PDB entry 6B48 | electron microscopy, 3.60 A resolution | chains B and M of the 11 polymer chains in the assembly

Chain B:
Molecule: CRISPR-associated protein Csy2
From: Pseudomonas aeruginosa (strain UCBPP-PA14)
Reference sequence: Q02MM0 (CSY2_PSEAB); residue numbers follow UniProt; this construct covers 1-327
Sequence (329 residues; each row starts with the number of its first residue; numbers below 1 keep their minus sign (Met-1 is residue -1)):
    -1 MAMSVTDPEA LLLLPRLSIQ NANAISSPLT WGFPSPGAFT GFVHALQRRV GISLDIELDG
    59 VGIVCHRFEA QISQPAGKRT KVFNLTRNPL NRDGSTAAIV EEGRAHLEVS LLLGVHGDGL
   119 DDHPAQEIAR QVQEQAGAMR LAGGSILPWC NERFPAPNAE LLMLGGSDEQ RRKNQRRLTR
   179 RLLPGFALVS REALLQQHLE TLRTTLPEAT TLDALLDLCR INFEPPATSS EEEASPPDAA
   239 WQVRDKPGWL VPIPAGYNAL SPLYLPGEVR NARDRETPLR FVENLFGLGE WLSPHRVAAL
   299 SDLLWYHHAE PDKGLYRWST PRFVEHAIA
Disordered / not traced: -1 to 2, 224-238, 323-327
Construct notes: initiating methionine (-1); expression tag (0)

Chain M:
Molecule: Pseudomonas aeruginosa strain SMC4485 CRISPR repeat sequence
From: Pseudomonas aeruginosa
Sequence (60 nucleotides; row label = number of the first residue in the row):
     1 CUAAGAAAUU CACGGCGGGC UUGAUGUCCG CGUCUACCUG GUUCACUGCC GUGUAGGCAG

How chain B and chain M interact:
Pairs across the interface (27):
  Asn21(B) - A3(M)  phosphate contact
  Asn21(B) - A4(M)  hydrogen bond to the phosphate
  Pro26(B) - A3(M)  base contact
  Ala36(B) - U2(M)  base contact
  Ala36(B) - A3(M)  phosphate contact
  Gly39(B) - U2(M)  base contact
  Phe40(B) - U2(M)  hydrogen bond to the base
  Ala43(B) - U2(M)  base contact
  Arg46(B) - C1(M)  hydrogen bond to the base
  Thr84(B) - A7(M)  sugar contact
  Thr84(B) - U9(M)  phosphate contact
  Arg85(B) - A7(M)  hydrogen bond to the sugar
  Arg85(B) - A8(M)  hydrogen bond to the sugar
  Arg85(B) - U9(M)  hydrogen bond to the phosphate
  Asn86(B) - A7(M)  hydrogen bond to the base
  Pro87(B) - A8(M)  phosphate contact
  Met137(B) - U2(M)  base contact
  Arg138(B) - U2(M)  hydrogen bond to the base
  Arg138(B) - G5(M)  sugar contact
  Leu139(B) - U2(M)  base contact
  Ala140(B) - U2(M)  sugar contact
  Gly141(B) - U2(M)  sugar contact
  Gly141(B) - G5(M)  phosphate contact
  Tyr255(B) - A3(M)  sugar contact
  Arg271(B) - U2(M)  salt bridge to the phosphate
  Arg271(B) - A4(M)  base contact
  Asn282(B) - A3(M)  hydrogen bond to the base
Interface residues without a listed pair, chain B (25 interface residues in all): Ser24, Ser33, His42, Arg47, Gly142, Asp272

Summary:
Chain B and chain M form an interface of 25 and 8 residues respectively, with 9 hydrogen bonds and 1 salt
bridge. Polar contacts include Phe40(B)-U2(M), Arg46(B)-C1(M) and Asn86(B)-A7(M).
Chain B is CRISPR-associated protein Csy2 (Pseudomonas aeruginosa (strain UCBPP-PA14)) and chain M is
Pseudomonas aeruginosa strain SMC4485 CRISPR repeat sequence (Pseudomonas aeruginosa); the structure, Cryo-EM
structure of Type I-F CRISPR crRNA-guided Csy surveillance complex with bound anti-CRISPR protein AcrF10, was
determined by electron microscopy, deposited together with 6B44, 6B45, 6B46 and 6B47.
